PDB entry 4OT0 | X-ray diffraction, 2.49 A resolution | chains A and I of the 3 polymer chains in the assembly

Chain A:
Molecule: Hax3
Source organism: Xanthomonas campestris pv. armoraciae
UniProtKB: Q3ZD72 (Q3ZD72_XANCA); numbering as in UniProt (aligned over 231-720)
Sequence (499 residues; each row starts with the number of its first residue):
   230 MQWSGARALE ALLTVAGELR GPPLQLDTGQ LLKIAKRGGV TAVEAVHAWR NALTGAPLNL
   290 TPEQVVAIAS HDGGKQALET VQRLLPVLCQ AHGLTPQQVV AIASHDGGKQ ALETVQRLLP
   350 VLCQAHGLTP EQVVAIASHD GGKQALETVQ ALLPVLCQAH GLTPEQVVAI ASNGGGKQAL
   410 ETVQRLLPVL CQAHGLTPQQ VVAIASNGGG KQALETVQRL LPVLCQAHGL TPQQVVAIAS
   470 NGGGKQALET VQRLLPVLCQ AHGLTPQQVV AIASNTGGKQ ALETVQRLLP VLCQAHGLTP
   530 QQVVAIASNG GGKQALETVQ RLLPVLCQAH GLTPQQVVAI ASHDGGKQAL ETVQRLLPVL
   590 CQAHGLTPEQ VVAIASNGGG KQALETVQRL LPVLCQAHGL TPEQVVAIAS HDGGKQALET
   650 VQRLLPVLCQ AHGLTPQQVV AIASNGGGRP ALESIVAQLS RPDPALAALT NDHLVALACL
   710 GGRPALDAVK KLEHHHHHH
Not modelled in the structure: 230, 724-728
Sequence notes: expression tag (230, 721-728); engineered mutation His300 (Asn in Q3ZD72), Asp301 (Ile in Q3ZD72), His368 (Asn in Q3ZD72), Asp369 (Ile in Q3ZD72), Asn402 (His in Q3ZD72), Gly403 (Asp in Q3ZD72), Asn436 (His in Q3ZD72), Gly437 (Asp in Q3ZD72), Asn470 (His in Q3ZD72), Gly471 (Asp in Q3ZD72), Thr505 (Ser in Q3ZD72), Gly539 (Ser in Q3ZD72), His572 (Asn in Q3ZD72), Asp573 (Ser in Q3ZD72), Asn606 (His in Q3ZD72), Gly607 (Asp in Q3ZD72), His640 (Asn in Q3ZD72), Asp641 (Ile in Q3ZD72)

Chain I:
Molecule: 17-nt DNA strand
Sequence (17 nucleotides; numbered -2 to 14; the number before each row is that of its first residue; numbers below 1 keep their minus sign (DT-2 is residue -2)):
    -2 TGTCCCTTTA TCTCTCT

How chain A and chain I interact:
Residue-residue contacts (82; chain A residue first):
  Arg266(A) with DC2(I), base contact
  Val269(A) with DG-1(I), phosphate contact
  Thr270(A) with DG-1(I), phosphate contact; DT0(I), hydrogen bond to the phosphate
  Asp301(A) with DT0(I), base contact; DC1(I), hydrogen bond to the base; DC2(I), base contact
  Gly302(A) with DT0(I), phosphate contact; DC1(I), phosphate contact
  Lys304(A) with DT0(I), phosphate contact
  Gln305(A) with DT0(I), hydrogen bond to the phosphate; DC1(I), phosphate contact
  Asp335(A) with DC2(I), hydrogen bond to the base
  Gly336(A) with DC1(I), phosphate contact
  Lys338(A) with DC1(I), phosphate contact
  Gln339(A) with DC1(I), hydrogen bond to the phosphate; DC2(I), phosphate contact
  Asp369(A) with DC3(I), hydrogen bond to the base
  Gly370(A) with DC2(I), phosphate contact; DC3(I), phosphate contact
  Lys372(A) with DC2(I), phosphate contact
  Gln373(A) with DC2(I), hydrogen bond to the phosphate
  Gly403(A) with DT4(I), base contact
  Gly404(A) with DC3(I), phosphate contact; DT4(I), base contact
  Lys406(A) with DC3(I), phosphate contact
  Gln407(A) with DC3(I), hydrogen bond to the phosphate; DT4(I), phosphate contact
  Gly437(A) with DT5(I), base contact
  Gly438(A) with DT4(I), phosphate contact; DT5(I), phosphate contact
  Lys440(A) with DT4(I), phosphate contact
  Gln441(A) with DT4(I), hydrogen bond to the phosphate; DT5(I), phosphate contact
  Gly471(A) with DT6(I), base contact
  Gly472(A) with DT6(I), phosphate contact
  Lys474(A) with DT5(I), phosphate contact
  Gln475(A) with DT5(I), hydrogen bond to the phosphate; DT6(I), phosphate contact
  Thr505(A) with DT6(I), base contact; DA7(I), base contact
  Gly506(A) with DA7(I), phosphate contact
  Lys508(A) with DT6(I), phosphate contact
  Gln509(A) with DT6(I), hydrogen bond to the phosphate; DA7(I), phosphate contact
  Gly539(A) with DT8(I), base contact
  Gly540(A) with DA7(I), phosphate contact; DT8(I), phosphate contact
  Lys542(A) with DA7(I), phosphate contact
  Gln543(A) with DA7(I), hydrogen bond to the phosphate; DT8(I), phosphate contact
  Asp573(A) with DT8(I), base contact; DC9(I), hydrogen bond to the base
  Gly574(A) with DT8(I), phosphate contact; DC9(I), phosphate contact
  Lys576(A) with DT8(I), phosphate contact
  Gln577(A) with DT8(I), hydrogen bond to the phosphate; DC9(I), phosphate contact
  Gly607(A) with DT10(I), base contact
  Gly608(A) with DC9(I), sugar contact; DT10(I), phosphate contact
  Lys610(A) with DC9(I), phosphate contact
  Gln611(A) with DC9(I), hydrogen bond to the phosphate; DT10(I), phosphate contact
  Asp641(A) with DT10(I), base contact; DC11(I), hydrogen bond to the base
  Gly642(A) with DT10(I), phosphate contact; DC11(I), phosphate contact
  Lys644(A) with DT10(I), phosphate contact
  Gln645(A) with DT10(I), hydrogen bond to the phosphate; DC11(I), phosphate contact
  Gly675(A) with DT12(I), base contact
  Gly676(A) with DC11(I), sugar contact; DT12(I), base contact
  Arg678(A) with DC11(I), salt bridge to the phosphate
  Pro679(A) with DC11(I), phosphate contact; DT12(I), phosphate contact
  Leu709(A) with DT14(I), base contact
  Arg712(A) with DC11(I), hydrogen bond to the phosphate; DT12(I), salt bridge to the phosphate
  Pro713(A) with DT12(I), phosphate contact; DC13(I), phosphate contact
Also at the interface, not in a pair above, chain A (56 interface residues in all): Gly405, Gly710

Summary:
56 residues of chain A face 16 of chain I across their interface, with 18 hydrogen bonds and 2 salt bridges.
Polar contacts include Asp301(A)-DC1(I), Asp335(A)-DC2(I) and Asp369(A)-DC3(I).
Chain A is Hax3 (Xanthomonas campestris pv. armoraciae) and chain I is a 17-nt DNA strand; the structure,
Crystal structure of the S505T mutant of TAL effector dHax3, was determined by X-ray diffraction, deposited
together with 4OSH, 4OSI, 4OSJ, 4OSK, 4OSL, 4OSM and 9 further entries.
